PDB entry 6BTM | electron microscopy, 3.40 A resolution | chains A and E of the 6 polymer chains in the assembly

Chain A:
Name: Alternative Complex III subunit A
From: Flavobacterium johnsoniae UW101
UniProtKB: A5FJF1 (A5FJF1_FLAJ1); numbering as in UniProt (aligned over 1-444)
Sequence (444 residues; row label = number of the first residue in the row):
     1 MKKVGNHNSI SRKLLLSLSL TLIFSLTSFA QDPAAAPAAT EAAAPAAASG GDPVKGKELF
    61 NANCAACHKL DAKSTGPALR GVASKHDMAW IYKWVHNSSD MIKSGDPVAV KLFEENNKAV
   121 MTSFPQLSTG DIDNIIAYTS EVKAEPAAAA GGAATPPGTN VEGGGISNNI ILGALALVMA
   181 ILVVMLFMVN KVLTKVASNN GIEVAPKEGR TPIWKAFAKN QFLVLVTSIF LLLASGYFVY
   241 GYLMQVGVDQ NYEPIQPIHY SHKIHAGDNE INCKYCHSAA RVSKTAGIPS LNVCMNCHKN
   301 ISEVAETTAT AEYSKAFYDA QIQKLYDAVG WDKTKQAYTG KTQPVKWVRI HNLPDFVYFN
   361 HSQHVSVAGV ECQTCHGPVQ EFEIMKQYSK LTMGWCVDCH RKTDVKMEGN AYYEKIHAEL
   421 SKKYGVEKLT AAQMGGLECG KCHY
Unresolved in the structure: 1-223
Glycans and other covalent adducts: heme c (HEC) linked to Cys273, Cys276, Cys294, Cys297, Cys372, Cys375, Cys396, Cys399, Cys439, Cys442
Ion coordination: heme c Fe (5 sites), coordinated by His262, His265, His277, His298, His361, His364, His376, Met393, His400, His443
Small-molecule neighbours:
  - FAW ((2S)-3-hydroxypropane-1,2-diyl ditetradecanoate): Phe238, Val239, Tyr242
  - heme c (HEC), molecule 1: Gly247, Leu353, Pro354, Phe356, Val357, Leu391, Thr392, Met393, Val397, His400, Gly436, Leu437, Glu438, His443
  - heme c (HEC), molecule 2: Gln256, Tyr260, His262, His265, Ala266, Ile271, Asn272, His277, Ile288, Pro289, Trp347, Val348, Arg349, Ile350, His351, Gln373, His376, Val379, Met385
  - heme c (HEC), molecule 3: Ile258, His259, Tyr260, Ser261, Ile264, His265, Asn269, Ile271, Tyr275, Val293, His298, Ile301, Val304, Ala305, Thr308, Ile322, Trp347
  - heme c (HEC), molecule 4: Lys274, His277, Ala280, Ala286, Arg349, His351, Asn352, Leu353, Phe359, His361, His364, Val365, Val370, Glu371, His376, Leu391
  - heme c (HEC), molecule 5: Tyr358, Phe359, Gln363, His364, Val367, Ala368, Val370, Thr374, Trp395, His400, Thr403, Asp404, Val405, Tyr413, Thr430, Gly436, Lys441

Chain E:
Name: Alternative Complex III subunit E
From: Flavobacterium johnsoniae UW101
UniProtKB: A5FJF5 (A5FJF5_FLAJ1); residues 2-163 here correspond to UniProt positions 20-181 (UniProt number = residue number + 18)
Sequence (162 residues; row label = number of the first residue in the row):
     2 CHNNSAPNYQ YFPNMYESVA YEPYTEAKIF KGGKEGQLPV EGTINRGFEP YEYENSTAGY
    62 ELAKANLKSP LTEEEKNSGK GKELFEIYCI SCHGAAGNGK GKLVEREKFL GVPSYKDREI
   122 TEGSIFHVET YGLNAMGSHA NQLSAHERWL VADYVLKLKS QL
Glycans and other covalent adducts: decanoic acid (DKA) linked to Cys2; (2S)-3-hydroxypropane-1,2-diyl ditetradecanoate (FAW) linked to Cys2; heme c (HEC) linked to Cys90, Cys93
Ion coordination: heme c Fe: His94, Met137
Small-molecule neighbours:
  - decanoic acid (DKA): Tyr10, Gln11, Tyr12
  - FAW ((2S)-3-hydroxypropane-1,2-diyl ditetradecanoate): Gln11, Tyr12, Phe13, Pro14
  - heme c (HEC): Tyr61, Tyr89, His94, Phe110, Gly112, Val113, Pro114, Tyr116, Arg119, Ile121, Ile126, Val129, Glu130, Leu134, Asn135, Ala136, Met137, His140, Val152, Val156

Interface between chain A and chain E:
Pairs across the interface (45; chain A residue first):
  Gln245(A) - Asn9(E)  hydrogen bond (backbone-side chain)
  Val246(A) - Asn9(E)  hydrogen bond (backbone-side chain)
  Val246(A) - Tyr10(E)
  Val248(A) - His3(E)
  Val248(A) - Asn9(E)  hydrogen bond (backbone-side chain)
  Asp249(A) - Asn9(E)  hydrogen bond (side chain-backbone)
  Asn251(A) - Asn5(E)
  Tyr252(A) - Asn5(E)
  Tyr252(A) - Ala7(E)
  Tyr252(A) - Pro8(E)
  Glu253(A) - Asn5(E)  hydrogen bond (backbone-backbone)
  Glu253(A) - Ser6(E)
  Asp268(A) - Arg107(E)  hydrogen bond (backbone-side chain)
  Asn269(A) - Leu104(E)
  Asn269(A) - Arg107(E)
  Asn272(A) - Glu87(E)  hydrogen bond (side chain-backbone)
  Asn272(A) - Ile88(E)
  Lys274(A) - Ile88(E)
  Lys274(A) - Tyr89(E)
  Tyr275(A) - Tyr89(E)  hydrophobic
  Tyr275(A) - His140(E)
  Tyr275(A) - Gln143(E)
  Ser278(A) - Tyr89(E)
  Arg281(A) - Leu85(E)
  Arg281(A) - Tyr89(E)  hydrogen bond
  Arg281(A) - Gln143(E)  hydrogen bond (side chain-backbone)
  Arg281(A) - Glu148(E)  salt bridge
  Asn292(A) - Asn142(E)
  Val293(A) - Gln143(E)
  Asn296(A) - Ala136(E)
  Asn296(A) - Gly138(E)
  Asn296(A) - His140(E)
  Asn300(A) - Phe110(E)
  Asn300(A) - Leu111(E)
  Ile301(A) - Phe110(E)  hydrophobic
  Val304(A) - Lys109(E)
  Ala305(A) - Lys109(E)
  Lys346(A) - Glu27(E)
  Pro354(A) - Met16(E)
  Pro354(A) - Tyr17(E)  hydrophobic
  Asp355(A) - Met16(E)
  Asp355(A) - Tyr17(E)
  Asp355(A) - Glu18(E)
  Asp355(A) - Ser19(E)  hydrogen bond
  Phe356(A) - Met16(E)
Interface residues without a listed pair, chain A (33 interface residues in all): Gly247, Gln250, Ile271, Gly287, Ile288, Lys299, Thr308, Pro344
Interface residues without a listed pair, chain E (34 interface residues in all): Val20, Tyr25, Lys35, Ser92, Lys103, Met137, Leu144

Overview:
The interface between chain A and chain E involves 33 residues on one side and 34 on the other, with 10
hydrogen bonds and 1 salt bridge. Among the polar pairs are Arg281(A)-Glu148(E), Gln245(A)-Asn9(E) and
Val246(A)-Asn9(E). Bound to chain A: compound FAW.
Here chain A is Alternative Complex III subunit A and chain E is Alternative Complex III subunit E, both from
Flavobacterium johnsoniae UW101. Entry 6BTM (Structure of Alternative Complex III from Flavobacterium
johnsoniae (Wild Type)) was determined by electron microscopy.
